Entry 7WUQ (electron microscopy, 2.90 A resolution); this record covers chains B and G of the 5 polymer chains in the assembly.

[Chain B]
Name: Guanine nucleotide-binding protein G(I)/G(S)/G(T) subunit beta-1
Organism: Homo sapiens
UniProtKB: P62873 (GBB1_HUMAN); residue numbers follow UniProt; this construct covers 2-340
Amino-acid sequence (358 residues; each row starts with the number of its first residue; numbers below 1 keep their minus sign (Met-17 is residue -17)):
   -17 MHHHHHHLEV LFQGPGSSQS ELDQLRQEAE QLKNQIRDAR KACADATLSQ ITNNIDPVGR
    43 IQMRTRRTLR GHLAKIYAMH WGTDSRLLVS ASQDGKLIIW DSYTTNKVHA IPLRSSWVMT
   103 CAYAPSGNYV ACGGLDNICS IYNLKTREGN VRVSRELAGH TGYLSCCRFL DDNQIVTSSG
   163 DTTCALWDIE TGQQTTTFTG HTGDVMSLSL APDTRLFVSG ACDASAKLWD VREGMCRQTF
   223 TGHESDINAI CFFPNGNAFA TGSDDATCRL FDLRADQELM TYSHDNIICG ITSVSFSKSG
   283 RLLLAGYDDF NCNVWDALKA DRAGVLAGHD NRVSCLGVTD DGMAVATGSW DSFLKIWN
Disordered / not traced: -17 to 6
Differences from the reference sequence: expression tag (-17 to 1)

[Chain G]
Name: Guanine nucleotide-binding protein G(I)/G(S)/G(O) subunit gamma-2
Organism: Homo sapiens
UniProtKB: P59768 (GBG2_HUMAN); residue numbers follow UniProt; this construct covers 1-71
Amino-acid sequence (71 residues; row label = number of the first residue in the row):
     1 MASNNTASIA QARKLVEQLK MEANIDRIKV SKAAADLMAY CEAHAKEDPL LTPVPASENP
    61 FREKKFFCAI L
Disordered / not traced: 1-7, 63-71

[How chain B and chain G interact]
Contacting residue pairs - 94 pairs, chain B then chain G:
  Leu7(B) - Ala12(G)  hydrophobic
  Leu7(B) - Val16(G)  hydrophobic
  Ala11(B) - Leu15(G)  hydrophobic
  Ala11(B) - Val16(G)  hydrophobic
  Ala11(B) - Leu19(G)
  Leu14(B) - Leu19(G)
  Leu14(B) - Lys20(G)
  Gln17(B) - Ala23(G)
  Ile18(B) - Leu19(G)  hydrophobic
  Ile18(B) - Glu22(G)
  Ile18(B) - Ala23(G)  hydrophobic
  Ala21(B) - Arg27(G)
  Ala24(B) - Lys29(G)  hydrogen bond (backbone-side chain)
  Cys25(B) - Arg27(G)
  Cys25(B) - Ile28(G)  hydrogen bond (side chain-backbone)
  Cys25(B) - Lys29(G)
  Cys25(B) - Val30(G)
  Ala26(B) - Val30(G)
  Asp27(B) - Lys29(G)
  Asp27(B) - Ser31(G)
  Ala28(B) - Val30(G)
  Leu30(B) - Ala34(G)  hydrophobic
  Leu30(B) - Leu37(G)  hydrophobic
  Ile33(B) - Ser31(G)
  Thr34(B) - Met38(G)  hydrogen bond
  Ile37(B) - Met38(G)  hydrophobic
  Val40(B) - Leu51(G)
  Ile43(B) - Leu50(G)
  Ile43(B) - Leu51(G)
  Met45(B) - Leu50(G)  hydrophobic
  Arg48(B) - Phe61(G)
  Arg49(B) - Pro60(G)  hydrogen bond (side chain-backbone)
  Arg49(B) - Phe61(G)
  Arg49(B) - Arg62(G)
  Ser84(B) - Phe61(G)
  Tyr85(B) - Pro60(G)  hydrophobic
  Tyr85(B) - Phe61(G)  hydrophobic
  Thr181(B) - Lys14(G)
  Met217(B) - Gln18(G)
  Met217(B) - Met21(G)  hydrophobic
  Cys218(B) - Gln18(G)  hydrogen bond (backbone-side chain)
  Cys218(B) - Met21(G)
  Arg219(B) - Gln18(G)
  Arg219(B) - Met21(G)
  Arg219(B) - Glu22(G)
  Arg219(B) - Ile25(G)
  Gln220(B) - Glu22(G)
  Gln220(B) - Ile25(G)
  Thr221(B) - Glu22(G)  hydrogen bond
  Phe235(B) - Leu37(G)  hydrophobic
  Phe235(B) - Cys41(G)  hydrophobic
  Pro236(B) - Tyr40(G)  hydrogen bond (backbone-side chain)
  Asn237(B) - Leu37(G)
  Asn237(B) - Tyr40(G)
  Ala240(B) - Leu37(G)  hydrophobic
  Asp254(B) - Ala33(G)
  Asp254(B) - Leu37(G)
  Arg256(B) - Arg27(G)
  Arg256(B) - Ile28(G)  hydrogen bond (backbone-backbone)
  Arg256(B) - Ala33(G)  hydrogen bond (side chain-backbone)
  Arg256(B) - Asp36(G)
  Ala257(B) - Val30(G)  hydrophobic
  Asp258(B) - Arg27(G)  salt bridge
  Gln259(B) - Val30(G)
  Leu261(B) - Val30(G)  hydrophobic
  Leu261(B) - Leu37(G)  hydrophobic
  Ser279(B) - Asp48(G)  hydrogen bond
  Ser279(B) - Leu50(G)
  Lys280(B) - Tyr40(G)
  Lys280(B) - Glu47(G)
  Lys280(B) - Asp48(G)
  Ser281(B) - Cys41(G)
  Ser281(B) - His44(G)
  Ser281(B) - Ala45(G)
  Ser281(B) - Asp48(G)  hydrogen bond
  Ser281(B) - Leu51(G)
  Gly282(B) - Cys41(G)
  Arg283(B) - Cys41(G)  hydrogen bond (backbone-side chain)
  Arg283(B) - Glu42(G)  salt bridge
  Arg283(B) - Leu51(G)
  Leu284(B) - Leu50(G)  hydrophobic
  Leu300(B) - Cys41(G)  hydrophobic
  Asp323(B) - Pro49(G)
  Gly324(B) - Pro49(G)
  Gly324(B) - Leu50(G)
  Met325(B) - Pro49(G)  hydrophobic
  Met325(B) - Leu50(G)
  Met325(B) - Phe61(G)  hydrophobic
  Ala326(B) - Phe61(G)  hydrophobic
  Val327(B) - Leu50(G)  hydrophobic
  Ile338(B) - Phe61(G)  hydrophobic
  Asn340(B) - Leu50(G)
  Asn340(B) - Asn59(G)
  Asn340(B) - Phe61(G)
Interface residues without a listed pair, chain B (57 interface residues in all): Glu10, Lys15, Trp63, Leu252, Val320
Interface residues without a listed pair, chain G (37 interface residues in all): Asp26, Lys32

[In short]
Chain B and chain G form an interface of 57 and 37 residues respectively, with 12 hydrogen bonds and 2 salt
bridges. Polar pairs include Asp258(B)-Arg27(G), Arg283(B)-Glu42(G) and Ala24(B)-Lys29(G).
Here chain B is Guanine nucleotide-binding protein G(I)/G(S)/G(T) subunit beta-1 and chain G is Guanine
nucleotide-binding protein G(I)/G(S)/G(O) subunit gamma-2, both from Homo sapiens. Entry 7WUQ (Tethered
peptide activation mechanism of adhesion GPCRs ADGRG2 and ADGRG4) was determined by electron microscopy (same
publication as 7WUI and 7WUJ).
